Entry 5ZHO (X-ray diffraction, 1.40 A resolution); this record covers chain A.

Chain A:
Protein: Outer capsid protein VP8*
Organism: Human rotavirus C
UniProt: Q82040 (VP4_ROTHC); residues 1-161 here correspond to UniProt positions 64-224 (UniProt number = residue number + 63)
Sequence (162 residues; each row starts with the number of its first residue; numbering starts at 0):
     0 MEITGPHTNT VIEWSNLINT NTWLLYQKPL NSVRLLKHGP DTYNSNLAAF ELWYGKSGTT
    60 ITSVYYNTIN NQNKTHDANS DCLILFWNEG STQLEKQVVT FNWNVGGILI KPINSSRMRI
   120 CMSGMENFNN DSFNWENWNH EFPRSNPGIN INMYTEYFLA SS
Sequence notes: initiating methionine (0)
What the authors report for this chain:
  - binding site for 2-acetamido-2-deoxy-alpha-D-galactopyranose: L46, A47, E88, G89, P142, R143, S144
  - binding site for alpha-L-fucopyranose: N45, N145

Overview:
From the paper: a binding site for 2-acetamido-2-deoxy-alpha-D-galactopyranose at L46, A47 and E88 among
others; a binding site for alpha-L-fucopyranose at N45 and N145.
Chain A is Outer capsid protein VP8* (Human rotavirus C); the structure, Human group C rotavirus VP8*s
recognize type A histo-blood group antigens as ligands, was determined by X-ray diffraction (same publication
as 5ZHG).
